Entry 6E6J (X-ray diffraction, 2.44 A resolution); this record covers chain A.

# Chain A
Protein: Bromodomain-containing protein 2
Organism: Homo sapiens
Reference sequence: P25440 (BRD2_HUMAN), isoform P25440-2; residue numbers follow UniProt; this construct covers 348-455
Amino-acid sequence (112 residues; each row starts with the number of its first residue):
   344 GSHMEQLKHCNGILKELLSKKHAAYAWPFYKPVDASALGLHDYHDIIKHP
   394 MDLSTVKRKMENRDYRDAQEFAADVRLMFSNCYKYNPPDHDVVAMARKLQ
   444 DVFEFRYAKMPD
Unresolved in the structure: 344-345, 455
Sequence notes: expression tag (344-347)
Small-molecule neighbours: 744 (HWV; N-ethyl-4-[2-(4-fluoro-2,6-dimethylphenoxy)-5-(2-hydroxypropan-2-yl)phenyl]-6-methyl-7-oxo-6,7-dihydro-1H-pyrrolo[2,3-c]pyridine-2-carboxamide): Trp-370, Pro-371, Phe-372, Pro-375, Val-376, Asp-377, Leu-381, Leu-383, Cys-425, Tyr-428, Asn-429, Pro-430, His-433, Asp-434, Val-435, Met-438

# Overview
Bound to chain A: 744.
Chain A is Bromodomain-containing protein 2 (Homo sapiens); the structure, BRD2_Bromodomain2 complex with
inhibitor 744, was determined by X-ray diffraction, deposited together with 6ONY.
